9G9R - chain A; structure by X-ray diffraction, 1.65 A resolution.

[Chain A]
Molecule: Cytochrome P450 CYP199
From: Rhodococcus jostii RHA1
Notes: EC 1.14.-.-
Reference sequence: Q0SCI3 (Q0SCI3_RHOJR); residue numbers follow UniProt; this construct covers 1-400
Chain sequence (420 residues; row label = number of the first residue in the row; numbers below 1 keep their minus sign (Met-19 is residue -19)):
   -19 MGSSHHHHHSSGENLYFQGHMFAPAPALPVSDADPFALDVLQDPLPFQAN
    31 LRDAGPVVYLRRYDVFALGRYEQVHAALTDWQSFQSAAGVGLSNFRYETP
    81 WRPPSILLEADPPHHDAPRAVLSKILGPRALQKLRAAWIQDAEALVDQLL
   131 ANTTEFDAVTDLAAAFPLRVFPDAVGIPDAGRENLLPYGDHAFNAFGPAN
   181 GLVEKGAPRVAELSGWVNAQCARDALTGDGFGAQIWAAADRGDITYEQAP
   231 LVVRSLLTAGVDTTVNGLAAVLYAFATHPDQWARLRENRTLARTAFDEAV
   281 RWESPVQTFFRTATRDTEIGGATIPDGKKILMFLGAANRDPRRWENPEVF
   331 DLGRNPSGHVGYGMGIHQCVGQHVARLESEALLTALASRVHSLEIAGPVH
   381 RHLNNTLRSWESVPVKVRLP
Disordered / not traced: -19 to 6
Sequence notes: initiating methionine (-19); expression tag (-18 to 0)
Bound ions: heme Fe near Cys349 (its only coordinating residue here)
Residues lining bound ligands:
  - 4-ethylbenzoic acid (EGM): Arg82, Ser85, Leu88, Phe173, Phe176, Ser235, Thr238, Ala239, Thr243, Val286, Phe289
  - heme (HEM): Leu58, Val70, Leu87, Leu88, His95, Arg99, Leu102, Leu106, Phe151, Ser235, Leu236, Ala239, Gly240, Thr243, Thr244, Phe276, Val280, Pro285, Val286, Phe289, Arg291, Leu314, Gly341, Tyr342, Gly343, Ile346, His347, Cys349, Val350, Gly351, Val354, Ala355

[In short]
Bound to chain A: heme and 4-ethylbenzoic acid.
Chain A is Cytochrome P450 CYP199 (Rhodococcus jostii RHA1); the structure, Crystal structure of PbdA bound to
p-ethylbenzoate, was determined by X-ray diffraction, deposited together with 9G9Q and 9G9S.
